PDB entry 9C4D | electron microscopy, 4.17 A resolution (low resolution: residue-level contacts below are approximate; hydrogen-bond / salt-bridge calls are withheld) | chains A and I of the 10 polymer chains in the assembly

# Chain A
Molecule: 77-nt DNA strand
Sequence (77 nucleotides; numbered 3 to 79; the number before each row is that of its first residue):
     3 TTTTTAGCAT AGCTCCAACT TTTTTTCTGT CACCTTATTT ATTAGTAAAC AGGAAACAAC
    63 GTTGCTATAG ACCCACT

# Chain I
Protein: HTH-type transcriptional regulator MntR
Organism: Bacillus subtilis
UniProtKB: P54512 (MNTR_BACSU); residues 1-142 here = UniProt positions 1-142
Chain sequence (142 residues; numbered 1 to 142; the number before each row is that of its first residue):
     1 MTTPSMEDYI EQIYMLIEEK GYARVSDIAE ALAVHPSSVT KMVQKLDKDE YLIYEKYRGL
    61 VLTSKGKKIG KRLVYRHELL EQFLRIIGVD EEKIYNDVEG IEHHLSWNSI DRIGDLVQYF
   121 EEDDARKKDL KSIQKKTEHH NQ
Disordered / not traced: 1-2
Ion coordination: Mn2+ site 1: Asp8, Glu99, Glu102, His103; Mn2+ site 2: Glu11, His77, Glu102
What the authors report for this chain:
  - mutagenesis - Y22A: abolished binding to P84
  - mutagenesis - Y22A, D27A: unchanged binding to C84
  - mutagenesis - Y22A, D27A: unchanged binding to H26
  - mutagenesis - D27A: increased binding to P84

# How chain A and chain I interact
Pairs across the interface (13; chain A residue first):
  DG63(A) - Arg24(I)
  DG63(A) - Val25(I)
  DG63(A) - Ser26(I)
  DT64(A) - Val25(I)
  DT64(A) - Pro36(I)
  DT64(A) - Thr40(I)
  DT64(A) - Tyr54(I)
  DT64(A) - Lys56(I)
  DT65(A) - Ser37(I)
  DT65(A) - Thr40(I)
  DT65(A) - Gln44(I)
  DT65(A) - Lys56(I)
  DG66(A) - Ser37(I)
Also at the interface, not in a pair above, chain A (6 interface residues in all): DC62, DC67
Also at the interface, not in a pair above, chain I (11 interface residues in all): Lys41, Tyr57

# Overview
Chain A and chain I form an interface of 6 and 11 residues respectively. Asp8(I), Glu99(I), Glu102(I) and
His103(I) form the Mn2+ site 1. Glu11(I), His77(I) and Glu102(I) coordinate Mn2+ site 2. From the paper: Y22A
of chain I abolishes binding to P84; D27A of chain I increases binding to P84.
Here chain A is a 77-nt DNA strand and chain I is HTH-type transcriptional regulator MntR (Bacillus subtilis).
Entry 9C4D (The structure of 4 MntR homodimers bound to the promoter sequence of mnep) was determined by
electron microscopy, deposited together with 9C4C.
